PDB entry 6X6U | X-ray diffraction, 1.94 A resolution | chains C and D of the 4 polymer chains in the assembly

# Chain C
Name: Formaldehyde:ferredoxin oxidoreductase wor5
Organism: Pyrococcus furiosus COM1
UniProtKB: I6V2C3 (I6V2C3_9EURY); residues 1-623 here = UniProt positions 1-623
Amino-acid sequence (623 residues; numbered 1 to 623; the number before each row is that of its first residue):
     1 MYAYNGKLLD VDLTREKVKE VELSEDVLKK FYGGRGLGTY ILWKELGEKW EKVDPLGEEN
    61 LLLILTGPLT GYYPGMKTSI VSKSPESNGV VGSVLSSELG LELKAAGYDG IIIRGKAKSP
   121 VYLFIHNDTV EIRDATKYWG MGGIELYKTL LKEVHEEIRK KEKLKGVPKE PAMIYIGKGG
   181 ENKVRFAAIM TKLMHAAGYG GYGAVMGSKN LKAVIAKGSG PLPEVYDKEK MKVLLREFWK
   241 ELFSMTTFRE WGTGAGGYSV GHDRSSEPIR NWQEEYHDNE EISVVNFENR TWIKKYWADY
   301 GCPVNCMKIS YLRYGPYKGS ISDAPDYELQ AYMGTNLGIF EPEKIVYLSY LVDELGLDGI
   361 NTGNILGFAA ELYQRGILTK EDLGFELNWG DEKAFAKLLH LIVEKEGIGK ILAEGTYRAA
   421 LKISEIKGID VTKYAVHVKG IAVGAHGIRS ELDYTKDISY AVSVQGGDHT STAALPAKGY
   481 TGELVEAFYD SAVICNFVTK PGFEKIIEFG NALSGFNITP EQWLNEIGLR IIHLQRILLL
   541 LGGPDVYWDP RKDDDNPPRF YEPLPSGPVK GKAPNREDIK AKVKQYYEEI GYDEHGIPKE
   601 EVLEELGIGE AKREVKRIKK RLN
Bound ions: tungstopterin cofactor Mg: Val94, Ala196 (together with 2-aminoethanesulfonic acid); Mg2+ site 1: Met194, Asp323, Asp326 (together with tungstopterin cofactor); 4Fe-4S cluster Fe: Asp299, Cys302, Cys306, Cys495; Mg2+ site 2: Thr470 (together with tungstopterin cofactor)
Small-molecule neighbours:
  - tungstopterin cofactor: Lys77, Ser93, Val94, Leu95, Ser96, Met190, Met194, His195, Ala196, Ala197, Gly198, Tyr199, Asp323, Asp326, Glu328, Leu329, Val352, Asp353, Leu357, Asp358, Gly359, Ile360, His469, Thr470, Glu486, Tyr489, Asp490, Ile494, Cys495, Asn496, Phe497
  - 4Fe-4S cluster (SF4): Gly75, Met76, Lys77, Ser96, Trp297, Ala298, Asp299, Cys302, Val304, Asn305, Cys306, Met307, Cys495, Phe497, Val498
  - 2-aminoethanesulfonic acid (TAU): Thr253, Tyr327, Glu328, His446, His469, Thr470, Phe497
Reported in the primary citation:
  - binding site for 2-aminoethanesulfonic acid: Glu328, His446, His469
  - catalytic residues: Glu328, His446, Asp453, His469 (proposed by the authors, not directly observed)
  - catalytic residues: Tyr327 (by similarity / conservation)

# Chain D
Name: Oxidoreductase, Fe-S subunit
Organism: Pyrococcus furiosus COM1
UniProtKB: I6U881 (I6U881_9EURY); residue numbers follow UniProt; this construct covers 1-173
Amino-acid sequence (173 residues; each row starts with the number of its first residue):
     1 MSEEVQERIW ILITPDKCSG CRLCEVTCSL EHEGIIWPEA SRIRVFELFP GINVPHTCVQ
    61 CPDYPCVNAC PTNALSVDEK TGAVVVNEEK CITCGACVLA CPGKVPRIPA GKGSVVICDL
   121 CGGNPKCVEI CHEAGHDALK IVTGNYRPIY RTFAKDPQEK SLDIARKVFG EDF
Not modelled in the structure: 1-6
Bound ions: 4Fe-4S cluster Fe site 1: Cys18, Cys21, Cys24, Cys131; 4Fe-4S cluster Fe site 2: Cys28, Cys118, Cys121, Cys127; 4Fe-4S cluster Fe site 3: Cys58, Cys61, Cys66, Cys101; 4Fe-4S cluster Fe site 4: Cys70, Cys91, Cys94, Cys97
Small-molecule neighbours:
  - 4Fe-4S cluster (SF4), molecule 1: Ile11, Cys28, His32, Arg42, Ile43, Thr57, Cys118, Asp119, Leu120, Cys121, Pro125, Lys126, Cys127
  - 4Fe-4S cluster (SF4), molecule 2: Lys17, Cys18, Ser19, Gly20, Cys21, Arg22, Leu23, Cys24, Val45, Pro55, Cys131, His136, Ala138, Leu139
  - 4Fe-4S cluster (SF4), molecule 3: Cys58, Val59, Gln60, Cys61, Tyr64, Pro65, Cys66, Val84, Cys101, Pro102, Val105, Pro106, Ile117, Ala154
  - 4Fe-4S cluster (SF4), molecule 4: Cys70, Pro71, Thr72, Ala74, Leu75, Cys91, Ile92, Thr93, Cys94, Gly95, Ala96, Cys97, Ile108, Val115

# Interface between chain C and chain D
Contacting residue pairs (93):
  Gly71(C) - Ile36(D)
  Glu98(C) - Arg22(D)  salt bridge
  Tyr147(C) - Pro50(D)
  Lys148(C) - Asp172(D)  hydrogen bond (side chain-backbone)
  Lys148(C) - Phe173(D)
  His155(C) - Leu48(D)
  His155(C) - Gln158(D)
  Glu156(C) - Gln158(D)  hydrogen bond
  Arg159(C) - Gln158(D)
  Lys163(C) - Val98(D)
  Lys163(C) - Leu99(D)
  Leu164(C) - Gly95(D)
  Leu164(C) - Val98(D)
  Leu164(C) - Leu99(D)  hydrophobic
  Leu164(C) - Ile108(D)
  Lys165(C) - Arg107(D)  hydrogen bond (backbone-side chain)
  Lys165(C) - Ile108(D)  hydrogen bond (backbone-backbone)
  Gly166(C) - Val98(D)
  Gly166(C) - Pro106(D)
  Val167(C) - Arg44(D)  hydrogen bond (backbone-side chain)
  Val167(C) - Phe46(D)
  Val167(C) - Lys104(D)
  Val167(C) - Arg107(D)
  Pro168(C) - Glu39(D)
  Pro168(C) - Phe46(D)
  Pro168(C) - Arg107(D)
  Lys169(C) - Glu25(D)  salt bridge
  Lys169(C) - Glu39(D)  hydrogen bond (backbone-side chain)
  Lys169(C) - Arg44(D)
  Lys169(C) - Val45(D)  hydrogen bond (side chain-backbone)
  Lys169(C) - Phe46(D)
  Glu170(C) - Phe46(D)
  Glu170(C) - Glu47(D)  hydrogen bond (side chain-backbone)
  Glu170(C) - Leu48(D)
  Lys192(C) - Pro50(D)
  Leu193(C) - Phe49(D)  hydrophobic
  Leu193(C) - Pro50(D)  hydrophobic
  Lys217(C) - Glu39(D)  salt bridge
  Gly218(C) - Glu39(D)
  Ser219(C) - Trp37(D)  hydrogen bond (backbone-side chain)
  Ser219(C) - Glu39(D)
  Ser219(C) - Arg107(D)
  Ser219(C) - Pro109(D)
  Ser219(C) - Ala110(D)  hydrogen bond (backbone-backbone)
  Gly220(C) - Trp37(D)  hydrogen bond (backbone-side chain)
  Gly220(C) - Ala110(D)
  Pro221(C) - Trp37(D)
  Leu222(C) - Ile35(D)
  Leu222(C) - Ile36(D)  hydrogen bond (backbone-backbone)
  Pro223(C) - Ile35(D)
  Met231(C) - Leu30(D)  hydrophobic
  Leu235(C) - Leu30(D)  hydrophobic
  Trp239(C) - Leu23(D)
  Trp239(C) - Val26(D)  hydrophobic
  Trp239(C) - Thr27(D)
  Trp239(C) - Ile130(D)  hydrophobic
  Phe243(C) - Leu23(D)  hydrophobic
  Phe243(C) - Ile130(D)  hydrophobic
  Phe243(C) - Glu133(D)
  Phe243(C) - Ala134(D)  hydrophobic
  Arg249(C) - Ala134(D)  hydrogen bond (side chain-backbone)
  Ile293(C) - Val168(D)  hydrophobic
  Lys294(C) - Cys18(D)  hydrogen bond (side chain-backbone)
  Lys294(C) - Gly51(D)  hydrogen bond (side chain-backbone)
  Lys294(C) - Asn53(D)
  Tyr296(C) - Ser19(D)
  Trp297(C) - Ser19(D)
  Trp297(C) - Glu47(D)  hydrogen bond
  Trp297(C) - Gly51(D)
  Trp297(C) - Asn53(D)
  Ala298(C) - Ser19(D)  hydrogen bond (backbone-backbone)
  Ala298(C) - Gly20(D)
  Ala298(C) - Cys21(D)  hydrophobic
  Ala298(C) - Arg22(D)  hydrogen bond (backbone-side chain)
  Asp299(C) - Gly20(D)
  Asp299(C) - Cys21(D)
  Asp299(C) - Arg22(D)
  Tyr300(C) - Cys21(D)
  Tyr300(C) - Arg22(D)
  Tyr300(C) - Glu25(D)  hydrogen bond
  Tyr300(C) - Val26(D)  hydrophobic
  Tyr300(C) - Pro38(D)
  Gly301(C) - Cys21(D)  hydrogen bond (backbone-backbone)
  Gly301(C) - Leu23(D)
  Cys302(C) - Cys21(D)  hydrogen bond (backbone-backbone)
  Pro303(C) - Leu23(D)  hydrophobic
  Asn305(C) - His136(D)
  Ile309(C) - Gly51(D)
  Tyr311(C) - Phe169(D)
  Tyr311(C) - Asp172(D)
  Arg313(C) - Val168(D)  hydrogen bond (side chain-backbone)
  Lys318(C) - Asp172(D)  salt bridge
  Ile321(C) - Phe169(D)  hydrophobic
Interface residues without a listed pair, chain C (53 interface residues in all): Tyr72, Leu101, Asn127, Ile144, Leu151, Glu224, Lys228, Lys232
Interface residues without a listed pair, chain D (44 interface residues in all): Gly34, Cys94

# In short
53 residues of chain C and 44 residues of chain D are in contact, with 22 hydrogen bonds and 4 salt bridges.
Polar pairs include Glu98(C)-Arg22(D), Lys169(C)-Glu25(D) and Lys217(C)-Glu39(D). The paper reports catalytic
residues Glu328(C), His446(C) and Asp453(C) among others; a binding site for 2-aminoethanesulfonic acid at
Glu328(C), His446(C) and His469(C).
Chain C is Formaldehyde:ferredoxin oxidoreductase wor5 and chain D is Oxidoreductase, Fe-S subunit, both from
Pyrococcus furiosus COM1; the structure, WOR5 from Pyrococcus furiosus, taurine-bound, was determined by X-ray
diffraction, deposited together with 6X1O.
